PDB entry 5A53 | X-ray diffraction, 2.40 A resolution | chains A and B of the 3 polymer chains in the assembly

Chain A:
Protein: Regulator of ribosome biosynthesis
From: Saccharomyces cerevisiae
UniProt: Q08746 (RRS1_YEAST); numbering as in UniProt (aligned over 9-73)
Sequence (65 residues; each row starts with the number of its first residue):
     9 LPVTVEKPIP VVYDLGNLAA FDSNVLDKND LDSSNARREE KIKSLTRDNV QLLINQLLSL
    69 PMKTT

Chain B:
Protein: Regulator of ribosome biosynthesis
From: Saccharomyces cerevisiae
UniProt: Q08746 (RRS1_YEAST); residues 85-106 here = UniProt positions 85-106
Sequence (22 residues; numbered 85 to 106; the number before each row is that of its first residue):
    85 SVMTLLQLPD PTTDLPREKP LP

How chain A and chain B interact:
Pairs across the interface (25; chain A residue first):
  Asp22(A) - Pro95(B)
  Asp22(A) - Thr96(B)  hydrogen bond (side chain-backbone)
  Asp22(A) - Thr97(B)  hydrogen bond
  Leu23(A) - Leu92(B)
  Leu23(A) - Pro93(B)  hydrophobic
  Gly24(A) - Pro93(B)
  Asn25(A) - Pro95(B)
  Phe29(A) - Thr97(B)
  Leu65(A) - Leu90(B)
  Leu68(A) - Gln91(B)
  Leu68(A) - Pro93(B)
  Pro69(A) - Leu89(B)
  Pro69(A) - Leu90(B)
  Pro69(A) - Gln91(B)  hydrogen bond (backbone-backbone)
  Met70(A) - Thr88(B)
  Met70(A) - Leu89(B)
  Met70(A) - Leu90(B)  hydrophobic
  Lys71(A) - Met87(B)
  Lys71(A) - Thr88(B)
  Lys71(A) - Leu89(B)  hydrogen bond (backbone-backbone)
  Thr72(A) - Met87(B)
  Thr72(A) - Thr88(B)
  Thr73(A) - Ser85(B)  hydrogen bond (side chain-backbone)
  Thr73(A) - Val86(B)
  Thr73(A) - Met87(B)  hydrogen bond (backbone-backbone)
Interface residues without a listed pair, chain A (15 interface residues in all): Tyr21, Leu26, Leu66
Interface residues without a listed pair, chain B (13 interface residues in all): Asp94

Overview:
15 residues of chain A and 13 residues of chain B are in contact; the contacts include 6 hydrogen bonds. Among
the polar pairs are Asp22(A)-Thr96(B), Asp22(A)-Thr97(B) and Thr73(A)-Ser85(B).
Chain A is Regulator of ribosome biosynthesis and chain B is Regulator of ribosome biosynthesis, both from
Saccharomyces cerevisiae; the structure, Crystal Structure of the Rpf2-Rrs1 complex, was determined by X-ray
diffraction.
